Entry 8IGR (electron microscopy, 3.10 A resolution); this record covers chains G and T of the 12 polymer chains in the assembly.

[Chain G]
Molecule: DNA-directed RNA polymerase subunit alpha
Organism: Escherichia coli (strain K12)
Notes: EC 2.7.7.6
Reference sequence: P0A7Z4 (RPOA_ECOLI); numbering as in UniProt (aligned over 1-329)
Chain sequence (329 residues; numbered 1 to 329; the number before each row is that of its first residue):
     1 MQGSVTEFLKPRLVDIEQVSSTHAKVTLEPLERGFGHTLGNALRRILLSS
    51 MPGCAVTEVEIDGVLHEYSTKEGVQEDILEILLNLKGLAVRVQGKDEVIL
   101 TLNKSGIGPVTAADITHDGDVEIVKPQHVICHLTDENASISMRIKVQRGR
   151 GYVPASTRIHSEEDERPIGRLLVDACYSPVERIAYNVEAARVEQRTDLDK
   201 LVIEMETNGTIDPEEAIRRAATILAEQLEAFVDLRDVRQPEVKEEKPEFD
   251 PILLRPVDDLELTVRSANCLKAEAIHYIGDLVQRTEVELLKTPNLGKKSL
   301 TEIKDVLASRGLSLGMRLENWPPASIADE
Unresolved in the structure: 1-5, 235-251, 316-329
Swiss-Prot annotation at these positions:
  - region: Glu162 to Glu165 (Required for interaction with Crp at class II promoters)
  - modified residue: Arg265 (ADP-ribosylarginine), Lys297 (N6-acetyllysine), Lys298 (N6-acetyllysine)
  - mutagenesis: Arg45 (R45C: In rpoA112; temperature-sensitive, blocks RNA polymerase assembly), Glu162 to Glu165 (5-fold decrease in CRP-class II promoter-dependent transcription), Glu165 (E165K: 5-fold decrease in CRP-class II promoter-dependent transcription), Arg191 (R191C: In rpoA101; temperature-sensitive)

[Chain T]
Molecule: template strand DNA
Sequence (85 nucleotides; each row starts with the number of its first residue):
     1 GCATACATTCAATCAATTGTTATCTAAGGAAATACTTACATATGGTTCGT
    51 GCAAACAAACGCAACGAGGCTCTACGAATCGAGAG
Unresolved in the structure: 1-8, 70-85

[Chain G / chain T interface]
Residue-residue contacts - 10 pairs, chain G then chain T:
  Pro293(G) with DG69(T), phosphate contact
  Asn294(G) with DG68(T), phosphate contact; DG69(T), phosphate contact
  Leu295(G) with DG68(T), phosphate contact; DG69(T), phosphate contact
  Gly296(G) with DG68(T), hydrogen bond to the phosphate
  Lys297(G) with DG68(T), hydrogen bond to the phosphate
  Lys298(G) with DA67(T), sugar contact; DG68(T), hydrogen bond to the phosphate
  Ser299(G) with DG68(T), hydrogen bond to the phosphate
Other interface residues (no listed pair), chain G (9 interface residues in all): Arg265, Thr292
Other interface residues (no listed pair), chain T (4 interface residues in all): DG66

[Summary]
Chain G and chain T form an interface of 9 and 4 residues respectively, with 4 hydrogen bonds. Polar pairs
include Gly296(G)-DG68(T), Lys297(G)-DG68(T) and Lys298(G)-DG68(T). UniProt lists 6 mutagenesis sites on chain
G.
Chain G is DNA-directed RNA polymerase subunit alpha (Escherichia coli (strain K12)) and chain T is template
strand DNA; the structure, Cryo-EM structure of CII-dependent transcription activation complex, was determined
by electron microscopy, deposited together with 8IGS.
